PDB entry 8VYL | X-ray diffraction, 2.02 A resolution | chains A and C of the 6 polymer chains in the assembly

Chain A (and C):
Protein: Hemoglobin subunit alpha
Organism: Homo sapiens
Notes: chain C of this document is another copy of the same molecule, construct and numbering; everything in this record applies to it too
UniProt: P69905 (HBA_HUMAN); residues 0-141 here correspond to UniProt positions 1-142 (UniProt number = residue number + 1)
Sequence (142 residues; numbered 0 to 141; the number before each row is that of its first residue; numbering starts at 0):
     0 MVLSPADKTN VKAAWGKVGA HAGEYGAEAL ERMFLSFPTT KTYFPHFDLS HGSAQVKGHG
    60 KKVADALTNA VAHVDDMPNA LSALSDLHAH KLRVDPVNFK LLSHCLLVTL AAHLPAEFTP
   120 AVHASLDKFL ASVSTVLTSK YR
Not modelled in the structure: 0, 138-141 (chain C: 0, 141)
UniProt features mapped onto this chain:
  - binding site (O2): His58
  - binding site (heme b): His87
  - site: Thr8, Asn9 (Microbial infection: Cleavage), Lys11 (Not glycated), Ala13, Trp14 (Microbial infection: Cleavage), Tyr24, Gly25 (Microbial infection: Cleavage), Leu29, Glu30 (Microbial infection: Cleavage), His45, Phe46 (Microbial infection: Cleavage), Asp47, Leu48 (Microbial infection: Cleavage), Ser52, Ala53 (Microbial infection: Cleavage), Val55, Lys56 (Microbial infection: Cleavage), Lys56 (Not glycated), Gly59, Lys60 (Microbial infection: Cleavage), Lys60 (Not glycated), Lys90 (Not glycated), Leu91, Arg92 (Microbial infection: Cleavage), Lys99 (Not glycated), Leu106, Val107 (Microbial infection: Cleavage), Thr108, Leu109 (Microbial infection: Cleavage), Val121, His122 (Microbial infection: Cleavage), Ser133, Thr134 (Microbial infection: Cleavage)
  - modified residue: Ser3 (Phosphoserine), Lys7 (N6-succinyllysine), Thr8 (Phosphothreonine), Lys11 (N6-succinyllysine), Lys16 (N6-acetyllysine), Tyr24 (Phosphotyrosine), Ser35 (Phosphoserine), Lys40 (N6-succinyllysine), Ser49 (Phosphoserine), Ser102 (Phosphoserine), Thr108 (Phosphothreonine), Ser124 (Phosphoserine), Ser131 (Phosphoserine), Thr134 (Phosphothreonine), Thr137 (Phosphothreonine), Ser138 (Phosphoserine)
  - glycosylation (N-linked (Glc) (glycation) lysine): Lys7, Lys16, Lys40, Lys61
Bound ions: heme Fe near His87 (its only coordinating residue here)
Small-molecule neighbours:
  - acetyl group (ACE): Tyr42, Phe43, Pro44, His45, Phe46
  - heme (HEM): Met32, Thr39, Tyr42, Phe43, Phe46, His58, Lys61, Val62, Ala65, Leu66, Leu83, Leu86, His87, Leu91, Val93, Asn97, Phe98, Leu101, Val132, Leu136

Interface between chain A and chain C:
Contacting residue pairs (6):
  Val1(A) with Val135(C), hydrophobic; Ser138(C), hydrogen bond (backbone-side chain); Tyr140(C), hydrophobic
  Leu2(A) with Tyr140(C)
  Ser3(A) with Lys139(C); Tyr140(C)
Also at the interface, not in a pair above, chain A (6 interface residues in all): Asp6, Pro77, Val135
Also at the interface, not in a pair above, chain C (6 interface residues in all): Val1, Pro77

Summary:
Chain A and chain C each contribute 6 residues to their interface; the contacts include 1 hydrogen bond. Its
one hydrogen-bonded contact is Val1(A)-Ser138(C). Bound to chain A: heme and acetyl group. From UniProt:
O2-binding residue His58(A) and heme b-binding residue His87(A) on chain A.
Chain A and chain C are both Hemoglobin subunit alpha (Homo sapiens); the structure, The structure of Human
Hemoglobin in Complex with Nanobody BtNbE11, was determined by X-ray diffraction.
